Entry 8Y3T (electron microscopy, 2.61 A resolution); this record covers chains A and B.

== Chain A (and B) ==
Molecule: Capsid protein
Organism: Emesvirus zinderi
Notes: chain B of this document is another copy of the same molecule, construct and numbering; everything in this record applies to it too
UniProt: C8XPD7 (C8XPD7_9VIRU); residues 1-129 here correspond to UniProt positions 2-130 (UniProt number = residue number + 1)
Sequence (129 residues; row label = number of the first residue in the row):
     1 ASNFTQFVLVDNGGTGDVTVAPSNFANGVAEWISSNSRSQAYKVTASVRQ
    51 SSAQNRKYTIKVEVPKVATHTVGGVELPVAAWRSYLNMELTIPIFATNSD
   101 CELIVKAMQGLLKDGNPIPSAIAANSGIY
Disordered / not traced: 69-78
Sequence notes: engineered mutation Ala46 (Cys47 in C8XPD7), His70 (Gln71 in C8XPD7)

== How chain A and chain B interact ==
Pairs across the interface - 162 pairs, chain A then chain B:
  Ser2(A) with Tyr129(B)
  Asn3(A) with Pro117(B); Ser120(B); Ala121(B); Ser126(B); Gly127(B), hydrogen bond (side chain-backbone)
  Phe4(A) with Tyr129(B), hydrophobic
  Thr5(A) with Pro117(B)
  Phe7(A) with Gly110(B); Asn116(B); Pro117(B), hydrophobic
  Val8(A) with Gly110(B); Asn116(B)
  Leu9(A) with Lys106(B); Ala107(B); Gly110(B)
  Val10(A) with Leu103(B), hydrophobic; Lys106(B); Ala107(B), hydrophobic
  Phe25(A) with Ile128(B); Tyr129(B), hydrophobic
  Ala30(A) with Ile128(B), hydrophobic
  Trp32(A) with Pro117(B), hydrophobic; Ile128(B), hydrophobic
  Tyr42(A) with Leu103(B)
  Val44(A) with Leu111(B), hydrophobic; Ile118(B), hydrophobic
  Ala46(A) with Ile118(B), hydrophobic; Ile128(B), hydrophobic
  Val48(A) with Gly127(B)
  Arg56(A) with Asn125(B), hydrogen bond
  Tyr58(A) with Ala121(B), hydrogen bond (side chain-backbone); Ile122(B), hydrophobic; Ser126(B), hydrogen bond (side chain-backbone)
  Ile60(A) with Leu111(B), hydrophobic; Ile118(B), hydrophobic
  Val62(A) with Leu111(B), hydrophobic
  Val64(A) with Ile104(B), hydrophobic; Ala107(B), hydrophobic
  Lys66(A) with Asp100(B), salt bridge
  Trp82(A) with Pro93(B), hydrophobic; Phe95(B); Ala96(B), hydrophobic; Asp100(B); Ile104(B), hydrophobic
  Arg83(A) with Pro93(B)
  Ser84(A) with Leu90(B); Thr91(B), hydrogen bond (side chain-backbone); Ile92(B); Ile104(B)
  Tyr85(A) with Glu89(B); Leu90(B); Thr91(B), hydrogen bond (backbone-backbone)
  Leu86(A) with Met88(B), hydrophobic; Glu89(B); Leu90(B), hydrophobic; Met108(B), hydrophobic
  Asn87(A) with Asn87(B); Met88(B); Glu89(B), hydrogen bond (backbone-backbone)
  Met88(A) with Leu86(B), hydrophobic; Asn87(B); Met88(B), hydrophobic; Leu111(B), hydrophobic; Leu112(B), hydrophobic
  Glu89(A) with Tyr85(B); Leu86(B); Asn87(B), hydrogen bond (backbone-backbone); Glu89(B)
  Leu90(A) with Ser84(B); Tyr85(B); Leu86(B), hydrophobic; Ile122(B), hydrophobic
  Thr91(A) with Ser84(B), hydrogen bond (backbone-side chain); Tyr85(B), hydrogen bond (backbone-backbone)
  Ile92(A) with Ser84(B); Ile122(B), hydrophobic
  Pro93(A) with Trp82(B), hydrophobic; Arg83(B)
  Phe95(A) with Trp82(B)
  Ala96(A) with Trp82(B), hydrophobic; Asn125(B)
  Thr97(A) with Asn125(B), hydrogen bond (backbone-side chain)
  Asn98(A) with Ala123(B); Ala124(B); Asn125(B), hydrogen bond
  Asp100(A) with Lys66(B), salt bridge; Trp82(B)
  Cys101(A) with Ile122(B), hydrogen bond (side chain-backbone); Ala123(B), hydrophobic; Asn125(B), hydrogen bond
  Glu102(A) with Ala123(B)
  Leu103(A) with Val10(B), hydrophobic; Tyr42(B)
  Ile104(A) with Val64(B), hydrophobic; Trp82(B), hydrophobic; Ser84(B)
  Val105(A) with Pro119(B); Ile122(B), hydrophobic; Ala123(B), hydrophobic
  Lys106(A) with Leu9(B); Val10(B)
  Ala107(A) with Leu9(B); Val10(B), hydrophobic; Val64(B), hydrophobic
  Met108(A) with Leu86(B), hydrophobic; Leu112(B), hydrophobic; Ile122(B), hydrophobic
  Gln109(A) with Leu112(B), hydrogen bond (side chain-backbone); Asp114(B)
  Gly110(A) with Phe7(B); Val8(B); Leu9(B)
  Leu111(A) with Leu9(B); Val44(B), hydrophobic; Ile60(B), hydrophobic; Val62(B), hydrophobic; Met88(B), hydrophobic
  Leu112(A) with Met108(B), hydrophobic; Gln109(B), hydrogen bond (backbone-side chain); Leu112(B), hydrophobic
  Asp114(A) with Gln109(B)
  Asn116(A) with Phe7(B); Val8(B)
  Pro117(A) with Asn3(B); Thr5(B); Phe7(B), hydrophobic; Trp32(B), hydrophobic
  Ile118(A) with Val44(B), hydrophobic; Ala46(B), hydrophobic; Ile60(B), hydrophobic
  Pro119(A) with Val105(B)
  Ser120(A) with Asn3(B)
  Ala121(A) with Asn3(B); Tyr58(B)
  Ile122(A) with Tyr58(B), hydrophobic; Leu90(B), hydrophobic; Ile92(B), hydrophobic; Cys101(B); Val105(B), hydrophobic; Met108(B), hydrophobic
  Ala123(A) with Asn98(B); Cys101(B), hydrophobic; Glu102(B); Val105(B), hydrophobic
  Ala124(A) with Asn98(B)
  Asn125(A) with Arg56(B), hydrogen bond; Ala96(B); Thr97(B), hydrogen bond (side chain-backbone); Asn98(B), hydrogen bond; Cys101(B), hydrogen bond
  Ser126(A) with Asn3(B), hydrogen bond; Tyr58(B), hydrogen bond (backbone-side chain)
  Gly127(A) with Asn3(B), hydrogen bond (backbone-side chain); Val48(B)
  Ile128(A) with Phe25(B); Ala30(B), hydrophobic; Trp32(B), hydrophobic; Ala46(B), hydrophobic
  Tyr129(A) with Ser2(B); Phe4(B), hydrophobic; Phe25(B), hydrophobic
Interface residues without a listed pair, chain A (70 interface residues in all): Asp11, Asn12, Ser47, Ala81, Lys113
Interface residues without a listed pair, chain B (70 interface residues in all): Asp11, Asn12, Ser47, Ala81, Lys113

== Summary ==
Chain A and chain B each contribute 70 residues to their interface; the contacts include 23 hydrogen bonds and
2 salt bridges. Among the polar pairs are Lys66(A)-Asp100(B), Asn3(A)-Gly127(B) and Arg56(A)-Asn125(B).
Chain A and chain B are both Capsid protein (Emesvirus zinderi); the structure, The self-assembled nanotube of
CPC46A/Q70H, was determined by electron microscopy (same publication as 8Y3N and 8Y3V).
